PDB entry 8VWT | electron microscopy, 3.30 A resolution | chains G and I of the 11 polymer chains in the assembly

== Chain G ==
Protein: Histone H2A type 1
Source organism: Homo sapiens
Reference sequence: P0C0S8 (H2A1_HUMAN); residues 1-129 here correspond to UniProt positions 2-130 (UniProt number = residue number + 1)
Chain sequence (129 residues; row label = number of the first residue in the row):
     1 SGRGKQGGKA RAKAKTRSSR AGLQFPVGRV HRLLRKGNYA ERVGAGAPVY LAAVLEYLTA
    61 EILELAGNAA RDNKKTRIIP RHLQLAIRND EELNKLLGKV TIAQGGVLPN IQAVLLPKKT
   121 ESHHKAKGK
Unresolved in the structure: 1-10, 120-129
Swiss-Prot annotation at these positions:
  - modified residue: Ser-1 (N-acetylserine), Arg-3 (Citrulline), Lys-5 (N6-(2-hydroxyisobutyryl)lysine), Lys-9 (N6-(2-hydroxyisobutyryl)lysine), Lys-13 (N6-(beta-hydroxybutyryl)lysine), Lys-36 (N6-(2-hydroxyisobutyryl)lysine), Lys-74 (N6-(2-hydroxyisobutyryl)lysine), Lys-75 (N6-(2-hydroxyisobutyryl)lysine), Lys-95 (N6-(2-hydroxyisobutyryl)lysine), Lys-99 (N6-glutaryllysine), Gln-104 (N5-methylglutamine), Lys-118 (N6-(2-hydroxyisobutyryl)lysine), Lys-119 (N6-crotonyllysine), Thr-120 (Phosphothreonine), Lys-125 (N6-crotonyllysine)
  - cross-link (Glycyl lysine isopeptide (Lys-Gly)): Lys-13 (interchain with G-Cter in ubiquitin), Lys-15 (interchain with G-Cter in ubiquitin), Lys-119 (interchain with G-Cter in ubiquitin)

== Chain I ==
Molecule: 601 I strand (non-damaged strand)
Sequence (147 nucleotides; numbered 1 to 147; the number before each row is that of its first residue):
     1 ATCGAGAATC CCGGTGCCGA GGCCGCTCAA TTGGTCGTAG ACAGCTCTAG CACCGCTTAA
    61 ACGCACGTAC GCGCTGTCCC CCGCGTTTTA ACCGCCAAGG GGATTACTCC CTAGTCTCCA
   121 GGCACGTGTC AGATCTATAC ATCCGAT

== Interface between chain G and chain I ==
Residue-residue contacts - 16 pairs, chain G then chain I:
  Arg-11(G) / DT117(I)  hydrogen bond to the base
  Arg-11(G) / DC118(I)  sugar contact
  Lys-13(G) / DA120(I)  salt bridge to the phosphate
  Arg-29(G) / DG122(I)  phosphate contact
  Arg-29(G) / DC123(I)  salt bridge to the phosphate
  His-31(G) / DA113(I)  salt bridge to the phosphate
  Arg-35(G) / DA113(I)  salt bridge to the phosphate
  Arg-42(G) / DT112(I)  hydrogen bond to the sugar
  Arg-42(G) / DA113(I)  phosphate contact
  Val-43(G) / DT112(I)  sugar contact
  Val-43(G) / DA113(I)  hydrogen bond to the phosphate
  Gly-44(G) / DT112(I)  phosphate contact
  Ala-45(G) / DT112(I)  hydrogen bond to the phosphate
  Lys-75(G) / DG132(I)  phosphate contact
  Thr-76(G) / DG132(I)  hydrogen bond to the phosphate
  Arg-77(G) / DG132(I)  hydrogen bond to the phosphate
Also at the interface, not in a pair above, chain G (14 interface residues in all): Ala-14, Glu-41
Also at the interface, not in a pair above, chain I (11 interface residues in all): DC111, DA131, DA133

== Overview ==
14 residues of chain G and 11 residues of chain I are in contact; the contacts include 6 hydrogen bonds and 4
salt bridges. Among the polar pairs are Arg-11(G)/DT117(I), Arg-42(G)/DT112(I) and Val-43(G)/DA113(I).
Here chain G is Histone H2A type 1 (Homo sapiens) and chain I is 601 I strand (non-damaged strand). Entry 8VWT
(OGG1 bound to a nucleosome containing 8oxoG at SHL-6 (composite map)) was determined by electron microscopy
together with 8VWS, 8VWU and 8VWV from the same study.
